Entry 7VN5 (X-ray diffraction, 1.95 A resolution); this record covers chains C and H of the 4 polymer chains in the assembly.

Chain C:
Molecule: Maltodextrin-binding protein, Protein BRASSINAZOLE-RESISTANT 1
Organism: Serratia sp. (strain FS14)
UniProtKB: chimeric construct of A0A4P1LXE0, Q8S307: residues -347 to 20 from A0A4P1LXE0 (A0A4P1LXE0_SERSF) positions 3-370 (UniProt number = residue number + 350); residues 21-90 from Q8S307 positions 21-90 (same numbers)
Chain sequence (439 residues; numbered -348 to 90; the number before each row is that of its first residue; numbers below 1 keep their minus sign (Met-348 is residue -348)):
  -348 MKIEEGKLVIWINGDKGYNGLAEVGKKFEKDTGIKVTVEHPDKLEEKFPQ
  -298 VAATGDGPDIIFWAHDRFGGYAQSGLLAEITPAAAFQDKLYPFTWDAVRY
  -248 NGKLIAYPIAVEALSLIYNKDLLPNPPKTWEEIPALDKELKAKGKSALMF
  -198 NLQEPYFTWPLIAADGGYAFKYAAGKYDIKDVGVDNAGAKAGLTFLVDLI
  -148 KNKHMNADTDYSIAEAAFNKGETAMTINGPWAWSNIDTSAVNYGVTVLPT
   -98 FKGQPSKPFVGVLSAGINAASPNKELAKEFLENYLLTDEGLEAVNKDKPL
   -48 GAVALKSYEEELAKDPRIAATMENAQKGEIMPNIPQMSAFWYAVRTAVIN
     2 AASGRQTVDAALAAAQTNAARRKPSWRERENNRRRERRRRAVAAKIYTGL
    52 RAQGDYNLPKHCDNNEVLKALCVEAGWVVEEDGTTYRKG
Disordered / not traced: 89-90
Differences from the reference sequence: initiating methionine (-348); engineered mutation Ala-266 (Asp84 in A0A4P1LXE0), Ala-265 (Lys85 in A0A4P1LXE0), Ala-176 (Glu174 in A0A4P1LXE0), Ala-175 (Asn175 in A0A4P1LXE0), Ala-109 (Lys241 in A0A4P1LXE0), Ala11 (Glu361 in A0A4P1LXE0), Ala14 (Lys364 in A0A4P1LXE0), Ala15 (Asp365 in A0A4P1LXE0)

Chain H:
Molecule: 15-nt DNA strand
Sequence (15 nucleotides; row label = number of the first residue in the row; numbers below 1 keep their minus sign (DT-3 is residue -3)):
    -3 TTTTCACGTGAAAAA

Interface between chain C and chain H:
Residue-residue contacts (13; chain C residue first):
  Arg30(C) with DT5(H), sugar contact; DG6(H), salt bridge to the phosphate
  Asn33(C) with DT5(H), base contact
  Arg34(C) with DG4(H), salt bridge to the phosphate
  Glu37(C) with DT5(H), base contact
  Arg41(C) with DA2(H), sugar contact; DC3(H), base contact; DG4(H), hydrogen bond to the base
  Ala45(C) with DA2(H), phosphate contact
  Arg52(C) with DC1(H), salt bridge to the phosphate
  Asp64(C) with DT0(H), phosphate contact; DC1(H), phosphate contact
  Asn65(C) with DC1(H), hydrogen bond to the phosphate
Other interface residues (no listed pair), chain C (10 interface residues in all): Cys63

In short:
The interface between chain C and chain H involves 10 residues on one side and 7 on the other, with 2 hydrogen
bonds and 3 salt bridges. Among the polar pairs are Arg41(C)-DG4(H), Asn65(C)-DC1(H) and Arg30(C)-DG6(H).
Here chain C is Maltodextrin-binding protein, Protein BRASSINAZOLE-RESISTANT 1 (Serratia sp. (strain FS14))
and chain H is a 15-nt DNA strand. Entry 7VN5 (Crystal structure of MBP-fused BIL1/BZR1 (21-90) in complex
with double-stranded DNA contaning TTCACGTGAA) was determined by X-ray diffraction together with 7VN2, 7VN3,
7VN4, 7VN6, 7VN7 and 7VN8 from the same study.
